4YT4 - chain A; structure by X-ray diffraction, 2.20 A resolution.

== Chain A ==
Protein: H(2)-forming methylenetetrahydromethanopterin dehydrogenase-related protein MJ1338
Source organism: Methanocaldococcus jannaschii
Notes: fragment: Rossmann-like domain
UniProtKB: Q58734 (HMDY_METJA); residues 1-353 here = UniProt positions 1-353
Amino-acid sequence (375 residues; each row starts with the number of its first residue):
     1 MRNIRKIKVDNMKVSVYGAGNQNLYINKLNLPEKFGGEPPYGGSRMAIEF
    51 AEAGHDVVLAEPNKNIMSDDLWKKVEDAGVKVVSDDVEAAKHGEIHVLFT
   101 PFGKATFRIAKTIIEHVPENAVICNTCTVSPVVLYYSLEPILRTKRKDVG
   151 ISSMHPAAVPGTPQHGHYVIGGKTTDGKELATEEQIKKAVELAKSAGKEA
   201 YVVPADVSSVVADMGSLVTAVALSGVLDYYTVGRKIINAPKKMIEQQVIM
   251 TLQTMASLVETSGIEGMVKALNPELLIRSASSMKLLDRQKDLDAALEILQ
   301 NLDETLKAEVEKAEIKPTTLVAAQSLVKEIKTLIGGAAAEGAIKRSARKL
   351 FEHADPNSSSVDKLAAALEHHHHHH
Not modelled in the structure: 1-10, 356-375
Differences from the reference sequence: expression tag (354-375)
Bound ions: iron-guanylyl pyridinol cofactor Fe near Cys127 (its only coordinating residue here)
Small-molecule neighbours: iron-guanylyl pyridinol cofactor (FE9): Tyr17, Gly18, Ala19, Gly20, Asn21, Leu24, Tyr25, Ala60, Glu61, Pro62, Asn63, Ile66, Asp86, Phe99, Thr100, Pro101, Phe102, Arg108, Ile109, Thr126, Cys127, Thr128, His155, Pro156, Ala157, Ala158, Val159, Pro160

== Overview ==
Chain A binds iron-guanylyl pyridinol cofactor.
Chain A is H(2)-forming methylenetetrahydromethanopterin dehydrogenase-related protein MJ1338
(Methanocaldococcus jannaschii); the structure, Iron guanylylpyridinol (FeGP) cofactor-reconstituted HmdII
from Methanocaldococcus jannaschii, was determined by X-ray diffraction together with 4YT2 and 4YT5 from the
same study.
